7R4H - chains B and M of the 7 polymer chains in the assembly; structure by electron microscopy, 2.34 A resolution.

== Chain B ==
Name: AP-1 complex subunit beta-1
From: Homo sapiens
UniProt: Q10567 (AP1B1_HUMAN); residue numbers follow UniProt; this construct covers 1-584
Amino-acid sequence (584 residues; numbered 1 to 584; the number before each row is that of its first residue):
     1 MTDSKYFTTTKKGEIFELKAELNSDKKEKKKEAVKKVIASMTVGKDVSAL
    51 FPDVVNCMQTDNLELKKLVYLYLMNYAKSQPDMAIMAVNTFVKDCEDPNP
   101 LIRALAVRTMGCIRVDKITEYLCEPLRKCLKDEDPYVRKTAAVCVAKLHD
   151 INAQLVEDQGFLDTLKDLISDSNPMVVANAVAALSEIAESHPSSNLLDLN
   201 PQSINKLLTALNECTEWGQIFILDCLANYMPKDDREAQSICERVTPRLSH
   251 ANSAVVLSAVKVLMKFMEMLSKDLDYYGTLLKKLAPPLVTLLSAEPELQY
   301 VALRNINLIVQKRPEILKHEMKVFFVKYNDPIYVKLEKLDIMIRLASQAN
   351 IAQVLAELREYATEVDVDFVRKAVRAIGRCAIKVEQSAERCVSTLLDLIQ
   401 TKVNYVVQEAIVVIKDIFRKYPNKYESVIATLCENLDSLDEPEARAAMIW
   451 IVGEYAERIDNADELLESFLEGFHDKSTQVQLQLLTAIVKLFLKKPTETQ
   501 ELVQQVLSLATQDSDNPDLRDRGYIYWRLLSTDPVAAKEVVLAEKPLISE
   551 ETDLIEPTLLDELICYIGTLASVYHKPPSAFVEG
Not modelled in the structure: 1-13, 584
Differences from the reference sequence: engineered mutation Arg359 (Lys in Q10567), Lys476 (Glu in Q10567)
Swiss-Prot annotation at these positions:
  - modified residue: Lys318 (N6-acetyllysine), Tyr574 (3'-nitrotyrosine)

== Chain M ==
Name: AP-1 complex subunit mu-1
From: Mus musculus
UniProt: P35585 (AP1M1_MOUSE); residues 1-423 here = UniProt positions 1-423
Amino-acid sequence (423 residues; row label = number of the first residue in the row):
     1 MSASAVYVLDLKGKVLICRNYRGDVDMSEVEHFMPILMEKEEEGMLSPIL
    51 AHGGVRFMWIKHNNLYLVATSKKNACVSLVFSFLYKVVQVFSEYFKELEE
   101 ESIRDNFVIIYELLDELMDFGYPQTTDSKILQEYITQEGHKLETGAPRPP
   151 ATVTNAVSWRSEGIKYRKNEVFLDVIEAVNLLVSANGNVLRSEIVGSIKM
   201 RVFLSGMPELRLGLNDKVLFDNTGRGKSKSVELEDVKFHQCVRLSRFEND
   251 RTISFIPPDGEFELMSYRLNTHVKPLIWIESVIEKHSHSRIEYMVKAKSQ
   301 FKRRSTANNVEIHIPVPNDADSPKFKTTVGSVKWVPENSEIVWSVKSFPG
   351 GKEYLMRAHFGLPSVEAEDKEGKPPISVKFEIPYFTTSGIQVRYLKIIEK
   401 SGYQALPWVRYITQNGDYQLRTQ
Not modelled in the structure: 1, 139-145
Swiss-Prot annotation at these positions:
  - modified residue: Ser2 (N-acetylserine), Thr152 (Phosphothreonine), Thr154 (Phosphothreonine), Thr223 (Phosphothreonine)

== Interface between chain B and chain M ==
Residue-residue contacts - 164 pairs, chain B then chain M:
  Lys35(B) - Phe107(M)
  Lys35(B) - Val108(M)
  Ile38(B) - Phe107(M)  hydrophobic
  Ile38(B) - Tyr111(M)  hydrophobic
  Ala39(B) - Phe107(M)
  Thr42(B) - Val15(M)
  Thr42(B) - Leu16(M)
  Thr42(B) - Ile17(M)
  Thr42(B) - Tyr111(M)  hydrogen bond
  Leu63(B) - Ala146(M)  hydrophobic
  Glu64(B) - Val108(M)
  Glu64(B) - Glu112(M)
  Lys67(B) - Glu112(M)
  Lys67(B) - Ile135(M)
  Leu71(B) - Tyr111(M)  hydrophobic
  Met74(B) - Arg19(M)
  Pro98(B) - Arg148(M)  hydrogen bond (backbone-side chain)
  Asn99(B) - Arg148(M)
  Pro100(B) - Arg148(M)
  Leu101(B) - Tyr134(M)  hydrophobic
  Leu101(B) - Ala146(M)  hydrophobic
  Leu101(B) - Pro147(M)
  Leu101(B) - Pro149(M)
  Leu105(B) - Asp115(M)
  Arg108(B) - Asp115(M)  salt bridge
  Arg108(B) - Glu116(M)  salt bridge
  Arg108(B) - Asp119(M)
  Arg114(B) - Asn20(M)
  Arg114(B) - Tyr21(M)  hydrogen bond (side chain-backbone)
  Arg114(B) - Arg22(M)  hydrogen bond (side chain-backbone)
  Arg114(B) - Gly23(M)
  Pro135(B) - Thr154(M)
  Tyr136(B) - Glu116(M)  hydrogen bond
  Tyr136(B) - Pro149(M)  hydrophobic
  Tyr136(B) - Val153(M)  hydrophobic
  Lys139(B) - Gln124(M)
  Thr140(B) - Asp119(M)
  Val143(B) - Asp119(M)
  Val143(B) - Phe120(M)  hydrophobic
  Ala146(B) - Phe120(M)
  Lys147(B) - Asp119(M)  salt bridge
  Lys147(B) - Phe120(M)
  Asp150(B) - Phe120(M)
  Asn173(B) - Thr154(M)  hydrogen bond
  Met175(B) - Val153(M)
  Met175(B) - Thr154(M)
  Met175(B) - Asn155(M)
  Met175(B) - Ser158(M)
  Asn179(B) - Gln124(M)  hydrogen bond
  Ala182(B) - Tyr122(M)
  Glu186(B) - Arg22(M)  salt bridge
  Glu186(B) - Lys73(M)  salt bridge
  Glu186(B) - Phe120(M)
  Glu186(B) - Tyr122(M)  hydrogen bond
  Asn212(B) - Arg243(M)  hydrogen bond (backbone-side chain)
  Asn212(B) - Ser245(M)
  Glu213(B) - Ala156(M)
  Cys214(B) - Gln240(M)  hydrogen bond (backbone-side chain)
  Glu216(B) - Lys86(M)  salt bridge
  Glu216(B) - Gln240(M)
  Trp217(B) - Leu79(M)  hydrophobic
  Trp217(B) - Ser82(M)
  Trp217(B) - Phe83(M)
  Trp217(B) - Lys86(M)
  Trp217(B) - Pro123(M)
  Trp217(B) - Thr126(M)  hydrogen bond
  Gln219(B) - Gln240(M)  hydrogen bond
  Ile220(B) - Leu79(M)  hydrophobic
  Phe221(B) - Tyr122(M)  hydrophobic
  Phe221(B) - Pro123(M)
  Thr245(B) - Glu248(M)
  Pro246(B) - Leu244(M)
  Pro246(B) - Ser245(M)
  Pro246(B) - Glu248(M)
  Arg247(B) - Leu244(M)
  Leu248(B) - Lys237(M)  hydrogen bond (backbone-side chain)
  Ser249(B) - Val236(M)
  Ser249(B) - Lys237(M)
  Ser249(B) - Phe238(M)  hydrogen bond (backbone-backbone)
  Ser249(B) - Leu244(M)
  His250(B) - Lys237(M)
  His250(B) - Phe238(M)
  His250(B) - Gln240(M)  hydrogen bond
  His250(B) - Leu244(M)
  Ala251(B) - Lys237(M)
  Ala251(B) - Phe238(M)  hydrogen bond (backbone-backbone)
  Asn252(B) - Ser82(M)  hydrogen bond
  Ala254(B) - Ser78(M)
  Ala254(B) - Leu79(M)
  Ala254(B) - Ser82(M)
  Val256(B) - Lys237(M)
  Leu257(B) - Ser78(M)
  Lys283(B) - Glu248(M)  salt bridge
  Pro286(B) - Glu234(M)
  Pro286(B) - Asp235(M)
  Pro286(B) - Arg268(M)  hydrogen bond (backbone-side chain)
  Pro287(B) - Asp235(M)
  Pro287(B) - Lys237(M)
  Val289(B) - Arg268(M)
  Thr290(B) - Asp235(M)
  Thr290(B) - Lys237(M)
  Thr290(B) - Arg268(M)
  Glu295(B) - Tyr85(M)
  Glu297(B) - Pro48(M)
  Glu297(B) - Trp59(M)
  Glu297(B) - Ile60(M)
  Glu297(B) - Phe81(M)
  Glu297(B) - Tyr85(M)  hydrogen bond
  Leu298(B) - Ser78(M)
  Leu298(B) - Phe81(M)  hydrophobic
  Tyr300(B) - Ser47(M)
  Tyr300(B) - Pro48(M)
  Tyr300(B) - Ile49(M)  hydrophobic
  Val301(B) - Val77(M)  hydrophobic
  Val301(B) - Phe81(M)  hydrophobic
  Lys322(B) - Leu190(M)
  Lys322(B) - Arg191(M)  hydrogen bond (backbone-side chain)
  Val323(B) - Arg191(M)
  Phe325(B) - Leu190(M)  hydrophobic
  Lys327(B) - Asp417(M)
  Lys327(B) - Gln419(M)
  Tyr328(B) - Lys373(M)
  Tyr328(B) - Pro374(M)  hydrophobic
  Tyr328(B) - Pro375(M)
  Asn329(B) - Asp417(M)  hydrogen bond
  Asn329(B) - Gln419(M)  hydrogen bond
  Ile332(B) - Gly44(M)
  Tyr333(B) - Leu46(M)
  Tyr333(B) - Pro48(M)  hydrophobic
  Glu357(B) - Leu190(M)
  Glu357(B) - Arg421(M)  salt bridge
  Glu360(B) - Lys373(M)  salt bridge
  Glu360(B) - Arg421(M)  salt bridge
  Thr363(B) - Lys370(M)
  Thr363(B) - Lys373(M)  hydrogen bond
  Val365(B) - Lys370(M)
  Val365(B) - Glu371(M)
  Val365(B) - Gly372(M)
  Asp368(B) - Glu43(M)
  Tyr566(B) - Asn74(M)
  Gly568(B) - Cys76(M)
  Gly568(B) - Val77(M)  hydrogen bond (backbone-backbone)
  Gly568(B) - Ser78(M)  hydrogen bond (backbone-backbone)
  Thr569(B) - Asn74(M)
  Thr569(B) - Ala75(M)
  Thr569(B) - Cys76(M)
  Thr569(B) - Val77(M)
  Leu570(B) - Ile49(M)  hydrophobic
  Leu570(B) - Arg56(M)
  Leu570(B) - Lys73(M)
  Leu570(B) - Asn74(M)  hydrogen bond (backbone-side chain)
  Leu570(B) - Ala75(M)  hydrogen bond (backbone-backbone)
  Ala571(B) - Asn74(M)  hydrogen bond (backbone-side chain)
  Val573(B) - Ile49(M)  hydrophobic
  Val573(B) - Val77(M)  hydrophobic
  Tyr574(B) - Ile49(M)
  Tyr574(B) - Ala51(M)
  Tyr574(B) - Arg56(M)
  Pro578(B) - Asn74(M)
  Phe581(B) - Arg56(M)  hydrogen bond (backbone-side chain)
  Phe581(B) - Asn74(M)
  Glu583(B) - Gly53(M)
  Glu583(B) - Gly54(M)
  Glu583(B) - Lys72(M)  hydrogen bond (backbone-side chain)
Other interface residues (no listed pair), chain B (93 interface residues in all): Met41, Leu68, Cys112, Thr215, Asp224, Ser253, Pro296, Val326, Tyr361, Glu364, Tyr405, Val582
Other interface residues (no listed pair), chain M (82 interface residues in all): Met58, Lys61, Leu182, Phe247

== Summary ==
93 residues of chain B face 82 of chain M across their interface, with 30 hydrogen bonds and 10 salt bridges.
Among the polar pairs are Arg108(B)-Asp115(M), Arg108(B)-Glu116(M) and Lys147(B)-Asp119(M).
Here chain B is AP-1 complex subunit beta-1 (Homo sapiens) and chain M is AP-1 complex subunit mu-1 (Mus
musculus). Entry 7R4H (phospho-STING binding to adaptor protein complex-1) was determined by electron
microscopy.
